4YJ2 - chains C and D of the 6 polymer chains in the assembly; structure by X-ray diffraction, 2.60 A resolution.

== Chain C ==
Protein: Tubulin alpha-1B chain
Source organism: Bos taurus
UniProt: P81947 (TBA1B_BOVIN); residue numbers follow UniProt; this construct covers 1-451
Chain sequence (451 residues; numbered 1 to 451; the number before each row is that of its first residue):
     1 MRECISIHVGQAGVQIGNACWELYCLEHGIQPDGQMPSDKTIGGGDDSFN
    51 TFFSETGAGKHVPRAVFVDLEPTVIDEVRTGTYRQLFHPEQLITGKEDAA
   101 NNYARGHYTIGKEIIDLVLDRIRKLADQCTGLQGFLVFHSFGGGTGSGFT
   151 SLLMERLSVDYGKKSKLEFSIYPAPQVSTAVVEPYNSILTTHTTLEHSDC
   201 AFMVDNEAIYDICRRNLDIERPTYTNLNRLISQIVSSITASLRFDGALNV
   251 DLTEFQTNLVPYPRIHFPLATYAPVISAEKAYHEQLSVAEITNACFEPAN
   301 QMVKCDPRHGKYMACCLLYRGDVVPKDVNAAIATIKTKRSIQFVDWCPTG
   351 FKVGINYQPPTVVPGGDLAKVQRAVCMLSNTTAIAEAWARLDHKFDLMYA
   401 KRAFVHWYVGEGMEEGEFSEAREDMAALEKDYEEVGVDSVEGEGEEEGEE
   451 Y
Disordered / not traced: 441-451
Ion coordination: Ca2+: Asp-39, Thr-41, Gly-44, Glu-55
Small-molecule neighbours: GTP (guanosine-5'-triphosphate): Gly-10, Gln-11, Ala-12, Gln-15, Ile-16, Asp-69, Asp-98, Ala-99, Ala-100, Asn-101, Asn-102, Ser-140, Gly-142, Gly-143, Gly-144, Thr-145, Gly-146, Ile-171, Pro-173, Val-177, Ser-178, Glu-183, Asn-206, Tyr-224, Leu-227, Asn-228, Ile-231

== Chain D ==
Protein: Tubulin beta-2B chain
Source organism: Bos taurus
UniProt: Q6B856 (TBB2B_BOVIN); the author numbering skips numbers that UniProt does not, so the offset changes along the chain: 1-42 = UniProt 1-42; 45-360 = UniProt 43-358; 369-455 = UniProt 359-445
Chain sequence (445 residues; each row starts with the number of its first residue; note: 10 numbers in that range are skipped by the numbering (no residue carries them; nothing is unmodelled there)):
     1 MREIVHIQAGQCGNQIGAKFWEVISDEHGIDPTGSYHGDSDL
    45 QLERINVYYNEATGNKYVPRAILVDLEPGTMDSVRSGPFGQIFRPDNFVF
    95 GQSGAGNNWAKGHYTEGAELVDSVLDVVRKESESCDCLQGFQLTHSLGGG
   145 TGSGMGTLLISKIREEYPDRIMNTFSVMPSPKVSDTVVEPYNATLSVHQL
   195 VENTDETYCIDNEALYDICFRTLKLTTPTYGDLNHLVSATMSGVTTCLRF
   245 PGQLNADLRKLAVNMVPFPRLHFFMPGFAPLTSRGSQQYRALTVPELTQQ
   295 MFDSKNMMAACDPRHGRYLTVAAIFRGRMSMKEVDEQMLNVQNKNSSYFV
   345 EWIPNNVKTAVCDIPP
   369 RGLKMSATFIGNSTAIQELFKRISEQFTAMFRRKAFLHWYTGEGMDEMEF
   419 TEAESNMNDLVSEYQQYQDATADEQGEFEEEEGEDEA
Disordered / not traced: 276-285, 442-455
Ion coordination: Mg2+: Gln-11 (together with GDP)
Small-molecule neighbours:
  - 4ED (5,6-dimethyl-2-[(E)-2-(pyridin-3-yl)ethenyl]-1,3-benzothiazole): Tyr-52, Gln-136, Asn-167, Phe-169, Glu-200, Tyr-202, Val-238, Thr-239, Cys-241, Leu-242, Leu-248, Asn-249, Leu-252, Leu-255, Met-259, Ala-316, Ala-317, Ile-318, Lys-352, Thr-353, Ala-354, Ile-378
  - GDP (guanosine-5'-diphosphate): Gly-10, Gln-11, Cys-12, Gln-15, Ile-16, Asn-101, Ser-140, Gly-142, Gly-143, Gly-144, Thr-145, Gly-146, Val-171, Pro-173, Val-177, Asp-179, Glu-183, Asn-206, Leu-209, Tyr-224, Leu-227, Asn-228, Val-231
Swiss-Prot annotation at these positions:
  - motif: Met-1 to Ile-4 (MREI motif)
  - binding site (GTP): Gln-11, Glu-71, Ser-140, Gly-144, Thr-145, Gly-146, Asn-206, Asn-228
  - binding site (Mg(2+)): Glu-71
  - modified residue: Ser-40 (Phosphoserine), Thr-57 (Phosphothreonine), Lys-60 (N6-acetyllysine), Ser-174 (Phosphoserine), Thr-287 (Phosphothreonine), Thr-292 (Phosphothreonine), Arg-320 (Omega-N-methylarginine), Glu-448 (5-glutamyl polyglutamate)
  - cross-link (Glycyl lysine isopeptide (Lys-Gly)): Lys-60 (interchain with G-Cter in ubiquitin), Lys-326 (interchain with G-Cter in ubiquitin)
What the authors report for this chain:
  - binding site for 4ED: Asn-167, Glu-200, Tyr-202, Val-238, Thr-239, Cys-241, Leu-248, Leu-255, Met-259, Ala-316, Ala-354

== How chain C and chain D interact ==
Contacting residue pairs - 62 pairs, chain C then chain D:
  Gln-11(C) with Gln-247(D), hydrogen bond; Asn-249(D)
  Glu-71(C) with Arg-2(D), salt bridge; Asn-249(D), hydrogen bond
  Pro-72(C) with Met-1(D), hydrophobic
  Thr-73(C) with Met-1(D); Asn-249(D), hydrogen bond
  Lys-96(C) with Asp-130(D), salt bridge; Cys-131(D)
  Glu-97(C) with Cys-131(D); Arg-164(D), salt bridge; Arg-253(D), salt bridge
  Asp-98(C) with Arg-2(D), salt bridge; Asp-251(D); Lys-254(D), salt bridge
  Ala-100(C) with Arg-253(D); Lys-254(D); Val-257(D)
  Asn-101(C) with Lys-254(D)
  Arg-105(C) with Arg-253(D)
  Pro-175(C) with Asn-349(D)
  Ser-178(C) with Lys-352(D), hydrogen bond (backbone-side chain)
  Thr-179(C) with Leu-248(D); Asn-258(D), hydrogen bond (backbone-side chain); Lys-352(D)
  Ala-180(C) with Asn-258(D); Lys-352(D)
  Val-181(C) with Asn-258(D), hydrogen bond (backbone-side chain); Ile-347(D), hydrophobic; Pro-348(D); Asn-349(D)
  Val-182(C) with Val-257(D), hydrophobic
  Glu-220(C) with Lys-326(D)
  Arg-221(C) with Met-325(D); Asp-329(D), salt bridge
  Lys-394(C) with Pro-348(D); Asn-349(D), hydrogen bond
  Leu-397(C) with Glu-345(D); Trp-346(D); Pro-348(D), hydrophobic; Ala-440(D), hydrophobic
  Met-398(C) with Trp-346(D), hydrogen bond (backbone-backbone); Pro-348(D)
  Lys-401(C) with Phe-262(D); Trp-346(D); Ala-438(D); Thr-439(D), hydrogen bond (side chain-backbone)
  Arg-402(C) with Phe-262(D)
  Ala-403(C) with Pro-261(D); Phe-262(D), hydrophobic
  Phe-404(C) with Val-257(D); Val-260(D); Pro-261(D), hydrogen bond (backbone-backbone); Thr-314(D); Ile-347(D), hydrophobic
  His-406(C) with Val-260(D); Pro-261(D), hydrogen bond (side chain-backbone); Phe-262(D); Pro-263(D)
  Trp-407(C) with Ala-256(D); Val-257(D); Val-260(D), hydrogen bond (side chain-backbone)
Also at the interface, not in a pair above, chain C (30 interface residues in all): Val-74, Asp-76, Tyr-210
Also at the interface, not in a pair above, chain D (33 interface residues in all): Asn-350, Tyr-435

== Overview ==
30 residues of chain C and 33 residues of chain D are in contact; the contacts include 12 hydrogen bonds and 7
salt bridges. Among the polar pairs are Glu-71(C)/Arg-2(D), Lys-96(C)/Asp-130(D) and Glu-97(C)/Arg-164(D).
Bound to chain C: GTP. From the paper: a binding site for 4ED at Asn-167(D), Glu-200(D) and Tyr-202(D) among
others.
Here chain C is Tubulin alpha-1B chain and chain D is Tubulin beta-2B chain, both from Bos taurus. Entry 4YJ2
(Crystal structure of tubulin bound to MI-181) was determined by X-ray diffraction, deposited together with
4YJ3.
